2GNU - chains H and L of the 3 polymer chains in the assembly; structure by X-ray diffraction, 2.20 A resolution.

# Chain H
Protein: Reaction center protein H chain
From: Rhodobacter sphaeroides
Notes: fragment: Reaction Center Protein H chain, Cytoplasmic domain, residue 11-245
UniProt: P0C0Y7 (RCEH_RHOSH); residue numbers follow UniProt; this construct covers 11-245
Chain sequence (235 residues; each row starts with the number of its first residue):
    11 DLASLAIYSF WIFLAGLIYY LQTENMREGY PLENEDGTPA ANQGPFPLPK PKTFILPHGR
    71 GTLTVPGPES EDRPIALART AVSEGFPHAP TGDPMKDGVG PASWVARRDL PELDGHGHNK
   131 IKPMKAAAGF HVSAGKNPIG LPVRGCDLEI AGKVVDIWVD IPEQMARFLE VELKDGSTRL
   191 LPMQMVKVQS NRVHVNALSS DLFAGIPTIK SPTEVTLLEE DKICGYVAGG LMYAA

# Chain L
Protein: Reaction center protein L chain
From: Rhodobacter sphaeroides
UniProt: P0C0Y8 (RCEL_RHOSH); residue numbers follow UniProt; this construct covers 1-281
Chain sequence (281 residues; numbered 1 to 281; the number before each row is that of its first residue):
     1 ALLSFERKYR VPGGTLVGGN LFDFWVGPFY VGFFGVATFF FAALGIILIA WSAVLQGTWN
    61 PQLISVYPPA LEYGLGGAPL AKGGLWQIIT ICATGAFVSW ALREVEICRK LGIGYHIPFA
   121 FAFAILAYLT LVLFRPVMMG AWGYAFPYGI WTHLDWVSNT GYTYGNFHYN PAHMIAISFF
   181 FTNALALALH GALVLSAANP EKGKEMRTPD HEDTFFRDLV GYSIGTLGIH RLGLLLSLSA
   241 VFFSALCMII TGTIWFDQWV DWWQWWVKLP WWANIPGGIN G
Bound ions: bacteriochlorophyll a Mg site 1 near His153 (its only coordinating residue here); bacteriochlorophyll a Mg site 2 near His173 (its only coordinating residue here); Fe2+: His190, His230 (shared with 3 residues of chain M)
Residues lining bound ligands:
  - bacteriochlorophyll a (BCL), molecule 1: Ile46, Phe97, Tyr128, Leu131, Phe146, Ile150, Trp151, His153, Leu154, Trp156, Val157
  - bacteriochlorophyll a (BCL), molecule 2: Phe97, Phe121, Ala124, Ile125, Ala127, Tyr128, Leu131, Trp156, Val157, Ser158, Thr160, Gly161, Tyr162, Asn166, Phe167, His168, His173, Ala176, Ile177, Phe180, Phe181, Val241, Ser244, Ala245, Cys247, Met248
  - bacteriochlorophyll a (BCL), molecule 3: Val157, Tyr162, His168, Phe181
  - bacteriochlorophyll a (BCL), molecule 4: His168, His173, Met174, Ile177, Ser178, Phe181, Thr182, Leu185
  - bacteriopheophytin a (BPH), molecule 1: Thr38, Phe41, Ala42, Gly45, Ile49, Ile89, Cys92, Ala93, Ala96, Phe97, Trp100, Glu104, Ile117, Ala120, Phe121, Phe123, Ala124, Tyr128, Phe146, Tyr148, Gly149, Ile150, His153, Phe180, Ser237, Leu238, Val241
  - bacteriopheophytin a (BPH), molecule 2: Phe181, Ala184, Leu185, Ala188, Leu189, Phe216, Leu219, Val220
  - ubiquinone-10 (U10), molecule 1: Phe29, Tyr30, Val31, Gly35, Thr38, Trp100, Arg103
  - ubiquinone-10 (U10), molecule 2: Ala186, Leu189, His190, Leu193, Glu212, Asp213, Phe216, Val220, Tyr222, Ser223, Ile224, Gly225, Thr226, Ile229, Leu232

# Chain H / chain L interface
Residue-residue contacts (70):
  Gly39(H) - Leu3(L)
  Gly39(H) - Ser4(L)  hydrogen bond (backbone-backbone)
  Gly39(H) - Phe5(L)
  Tyr40(H) - Leu3(L)  hydrophobic
  Leu42(H) - Ala1(L)  hydrophobic
  Leu42(H) - Leu2(L)
  Leu42(H) - Leu3(L)  hydrophobic
  Glu43(H) - Ala1(L)
  Glu43(H) - Leu2(L)  hydrogen bond (backbone-backbone)
  Glu43(H) - Ser4(L)
  Glu45(H) - Leu2(L)
  Glu45(H) - Arg7(L)
  Glu45(H) - Arg10(L)  salt bridge
  Ala50(H) - Ala1(L)  hydrophobic
  Lys62(H) - Asn199(L)  hydrogen bond
  Phe64(H) - Ala198(L)
  Phe64(H) - Met206(L)  hydrophobic
  Ile65(H) - Glu205(L)
  Ile65(H) - Met206(L)  hydrogen bond (backbone-backbone)
  Leu66(H) - Met206(L)  hydrophobic
  Pro67(H) - Glu205(L)
  Pro67(H) - Met206(L)
  Glu79(H) - Ser4(L)  hydrogen bond
  Glu81(H) - Ser4(L)
  Glu81(H) - Phe5(L)
  Glu81(H) - Lys8(L)  salt bridge
  Arg83(H) - Lys8(L)
  Ile85(H) - Arg7(L)
  Ile85(H) - Lys8(L)
  Leu87(H) - Arg7(L)  hydrogen bond (backbone-side chain)
  Leu87(H) - Lys8(L)
  Leu87(H) - Val11(L)  hydrophobic
  Ala88(H) - Arg7(L)
  Gly95(H) - Phe24(L)
  Gly95(H) - Trp25(L)  hydrogen bond (backbone-backbone)
  Phe96(H) - Phe24(L)  hydrophobic
  Pro97(H) - Arg10(L)
  Pro97(H) - Val11(L)
  Pro97(H) - Pro12(L)
  Pro97(H) - Asp23(L)
  Pro97(H) - Trp25(L)  hydrophobic
  His98(H) - Arg7(L)  hydrogen bond
  His98(H) - Arg10(L)  hydrogen bond (backbone-backbone)
  His98(H) - Val11(L)
  His98(H) - Pro12(L)
  Val109(H) - Lys8(L)
  Gly110(H) - Lys8(L)  hydrogen bond (backbone-backbone)
  Gly110(H) - Tyr9(L)
  Gly110(H) - Val11(L)
  Pro111(H) - Val11(L)
  Pro111(H) - Lys110(L)
  Pro111(H) - Leu111(L)
  Pro111(H) - Gly112(L)
  Ser113(H) - Lys8(L)
  Ser113(H) - Tyr9(L)
  Trp114(H) - Lys8(L)
  Asp124(H) - Asp210(L)
  Gly125(H) - Thr208(L)
  Gly125(H) - Asp210(L)  hydrogen bond (backbone-side chain)
  Pro172(H) - Asp210(L)
  Glu173(H) - Gly225(L)
  Glu173(H) - Thr226(L)  hydrogen bond
  Met175(H) - Leu227(L)  hydrophobic
  Ala238(H) - Gly112(L)
  Met242(H) - Pro12(L)
  Met242(H) - Gly13(L)
  Met242(H) - Gly14(L)
  Met242(H) - Arg109(L)
  Met242(H) - Lys110(L)
  Tyr243(H) - Val11(L)
Also at the interface, not in a pair above, chain H (44 interface residues in all): Glu38, His68, Arg89, Glu94, Ala99, Pro100, Val115, Glu122, His126, Lys130
Also at the interface, not in a pair above, chain L (31 interface residues in all): Pro209, Asp213

# Summary
Chain H and chain L form an interface of 44 and 31 residues respectively; the contacts include 12 hydrogen
bonds and 2 salt bridges. Among the polar pairs are Glu45(H)-Arg10(L), Glu81(H)-Lys8(L) and
Lys62(H)-Asn199(L).
Here chain H is Reaction center protein H chain and chain L is Reaction center protein L chain, both from
Rhodobacter sphaeroides. Entry 2GNU (The crystallization of reaction center from Rhodobacter sphaeroides
occurs via a new route) was determined by X-ray diffraction.
